PDB entry 4ARI | X-ray diffraction, 2.08 A resolution | chains A and B

# Chain A
Molecule: Leucine--tRNA ligase
From: Escherichia coli
Notes: EC 6.1.1.4
UniProtKB: P07813 (SYL_ECOLI); numbering as in UniProt (aligned over 1-860)
Amino-acid sequence (880 residues; numbered -19 to 860; the number before each row is that of its first residue; numbers below 1 keep their minus sign (Met-19 is residue -19)):
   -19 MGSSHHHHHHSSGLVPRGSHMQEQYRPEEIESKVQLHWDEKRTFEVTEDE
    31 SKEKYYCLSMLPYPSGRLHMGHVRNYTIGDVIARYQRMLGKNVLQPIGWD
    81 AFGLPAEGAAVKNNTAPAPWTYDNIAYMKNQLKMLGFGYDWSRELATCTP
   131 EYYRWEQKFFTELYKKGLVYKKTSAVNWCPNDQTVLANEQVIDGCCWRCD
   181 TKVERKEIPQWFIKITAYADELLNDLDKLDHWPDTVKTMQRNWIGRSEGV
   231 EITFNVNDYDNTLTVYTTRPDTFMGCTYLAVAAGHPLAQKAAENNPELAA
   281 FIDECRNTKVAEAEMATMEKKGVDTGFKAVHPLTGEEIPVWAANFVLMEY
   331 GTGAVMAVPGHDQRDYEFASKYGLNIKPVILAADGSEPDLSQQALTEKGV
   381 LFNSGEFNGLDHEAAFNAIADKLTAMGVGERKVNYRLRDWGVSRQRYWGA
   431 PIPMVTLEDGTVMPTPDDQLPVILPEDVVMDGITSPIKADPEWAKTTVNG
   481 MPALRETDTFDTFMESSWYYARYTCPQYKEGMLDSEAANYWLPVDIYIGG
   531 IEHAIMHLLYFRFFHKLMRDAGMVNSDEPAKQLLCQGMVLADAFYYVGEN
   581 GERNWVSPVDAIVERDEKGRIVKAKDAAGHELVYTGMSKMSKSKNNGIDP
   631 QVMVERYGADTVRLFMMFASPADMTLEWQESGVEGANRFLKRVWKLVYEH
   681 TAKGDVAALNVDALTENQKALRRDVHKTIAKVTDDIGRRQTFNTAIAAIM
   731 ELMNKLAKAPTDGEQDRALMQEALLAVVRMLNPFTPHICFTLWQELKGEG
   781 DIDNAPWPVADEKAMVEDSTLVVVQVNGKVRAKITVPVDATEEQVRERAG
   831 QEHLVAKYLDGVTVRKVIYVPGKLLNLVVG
Disordered / not traced: -19 to -1, 157-186, 289-298
Sequence notes: expression tag (-19 to -1)
Swiss-Prot annotation at these positions:
  - motif: Pro42 to His52 ('HIGH' region), Lys619 to Ser623 ('KMSKS' region)
  - binding site (ATP): Lys622
Bound ions: Mg2+: Val236, Tyr239
Reported in the primary citation:
  - mutagenesis - E532Q: decreased catalytic activity
  - catalytic residues: Glu532 (proposed by the authors, not directly observed)

# Chain B
Molecule: Trna-leu5 (uaa isoaceptor)
Sequence (87 nucleotides; each row starts with the number of its first residue; a row labelled like 47A-47J holds insertion residues (47A, then the next letters in order)):
     1 GCCCGGAUGGUGGAAUCGGU
   20A A
    21 GACACAAGGGAUUUAAAAUCCCUCGGC
47A-47J GUUCGCGCUG
    48 UGCGGGUUCAAGUCCCGCUCCGGGUACCX
Disordered / not traced: 32-38
Modified residues: N79 ([(1S,5R,6R,8R)-6-(6-aminopurin-9-yl)spiro[2,4,7-trioxa-3-boranuidabicyclo[3.3.0]octane-3,9'-8-oxa-9-boranuidabicyclo[4.3.0]nona-1(6),2,4-triene]-8-yl]methyl dihydrogen phosphate) at position 76
Bound ions: Mg2+: U8, G9

# How chain A and chain B interact
Contacting residue pairs (79; chain A residue first):
  Thr215(A) - C4(B)  hydrogen bond to the sugar
  Met219(A) - G71(B)  sugar contact
  Ser227(A) - N79_76(B)  base contact
  Tyr246(A) - N79_76(B)  base contact
  Thr247(A) - N79_76(B)  base contact
  Thr248(A) - N79_76(B)  hydrogen bond to the phosphate
  Arg249(A) - N79_76(B)  base contact
  Thr252(A) - N79_76(B)  base contact
  Glu299(A) - C74(B)  hydrogen bond to the base
  Lys300(A) - C74(B)  hydrogen bond to the base
  Asn324(A) - C74(B)  base contact
  Phe325(A) - C74(B)  hydrogen bond to the sugar
  Phe325(A) - N79_76(B)  base contact
  Val326(A) - N79_76(B)  base contact
  Leu327(A) - C75(B)  base contact
  Leu327(A) - N79_76(B)  base contact
  Tyr330(A) - C75(B)  hydrogen bond to the phosphate
  Tyr330(A) - N79_76(B)  base contact
  Val335(A) - N79_76(B)  base contact
  Met336(A) - N79_76(B)  base contact
  His341(A) - N79_76(B)  base contact
  Asp342(A) - N79_76(B)  base contact
  Arg344(A) - C74(B)  hydrogen bond to the sugar
  Arg344(A) - C75(B)  salt bridge to the phosphate
  Arg344(A) - N79_76(B)  base contact
  Arg416(A) - A73(B)  hydrogen bond to the phosphate
  Arg416(A) - C75(B)  base contact
  Arg418(A) - C75(B)  base contact
  Glu597(A) - A27(B)  phosphate contact
  Glu597(A) - G28(B)  phosphate contact
  Lys598(A) - G10(B)  sugar contact
  Gly599(A) - A26(B)  sugar contact
  Phe648(A) - C23(B)  sugar contact
  Phe648(A) - A24(B)  sugar contact
  Ala649(A) - G12(B)  sugar contact
  Pro651(A) - A14(B)  phosphate contact
  Met654(A) - G6(B)  phosphate contact
  Glu657(A) - G12(B)  sugar contact
  Ser661(A) - C25(B)  hydrogen bond to the sugar
  Ser661(A) - A26(B)  sugar contact
  Gly665(A) - C25(B)  phosphate contact
  Arg668(A) - C25(B)  salt bridge to the phosphate
  Lys671(A) - U39(B)  salt bridge to the phosphate
  Arg672(A) - C40(B)  phosphate contact
  Lys675(A) - C40(B)  sugar contact
  Lys711(A) - U16(B)  base contact
  Asp714(A) - U16(B)  base contact
  Arg718(A) - U16(B)  hydrogen bond to the base
  Arg719(A) - A15(B)  salt bridge to the phosphate
  Arg719(A) - U16(B)  hydrogen bond to the base
  Thr724(A) - A14(B)  phosphate contact
  Ala727(A) - A22(B)  base contact
  Ala727(A) - C23(B)  sugar contact
  Met730(A) - C23(B)  hydrogen bond to the sugar
  Met730(A) - A24(B)  sugar contact
  Glu731(A) - A22(B)  hydrogen bond to the sugar
  Glu731(A) - C23(B)  sugar contact
  Asn734(A) - A24(B)  hydrogen bond to the phosphate
  Lys738(A) - C41(B)  phosphate contact
  Lys738(A) - C42(B)  salt bridge to the phosphate
  Leu801(A) - U20(B)  base contact
  Val803(A) - U20(B)  sugar contact
  Gln805(A) - G19(B)  hydrogen bond to the base
  Lys809(A) - U47I(B)  salt bridge to the phosphate
  Val810(A) - A20A(B)  phosphate contact
  Arg811(A) - G47G(B)  salt bridge to the phosphate
  Arg811(A) - C47H(B)  salt bridge to the phosphate
  Lys813(A) - U20(B)  base contact
  Leu834(A) - G47E(B)  sugar contact
  Leu834(A) - C47F(B)  phosphate contact
  Tyr838(A) - G47G(B)  sugar contact
  Lys846(A) - C56(B)  sugar contact
  Ile848(A) - G19(B)  base contact
  Ile848(A) - C56(B)  base contact
  Val850(A) - G19(B)  base contact
  Lys853(A) - G19(B)  sugar contact
  Leu854(A) - G19(B)  base contact
  Asn856(A) - G19(B)  base contact
  Asn856(A) - C56(B)  hydrogen bond to the base
Interface residues without a listed pair, chain A (71 interface residues in all): Thr218, Gly333, Ala334, Val338, Gly662, Asp715, Asn723, Ala737, Gly808, Val858
Interface residues without a listed pair, chain B (34 interface residues in all): C3, G5

# In short
71 residues of chain A and 34 residues of chain B are in contact, with 16 hydrogen bonds and 8 salt bridges.
Polar contacts include Glu299(A)-C74(B), Lys300(A)-C74(B) and Arg718(A)-U16(B). UniProt lists ATP-binding
residue Lys622(A) on chain A. From the paper: the catalytic residue Glu532(A); E532Q of chain A reduces
catalytic activity.
Here chain A is Leucine--tRNA ligase (Escherichia coli) and chain B is Trna-leu5 (uaa isoaceptor). Entry 4ARI
(Ternary complex of E. coli leucyl-tRNA synthetase, tRNA(leu) and the benzoxaborole AN2679 in the editing
conformation) was determined by X-ray diffraction, deposited together with 4AQ7, 4ARC and 4AS1.
